Entry 2CGN (X-ray diffraction, 2.40 A resolution); this record covers chain A.

Chain A:
Molecule: Hypoxia-inducible factor 1 alpha inhibitor
From: Homo sapiens
Notes: EC 1.14.11.16
UniProt: Q9NWT6 (HIF1N_HUMAN); numbering as in UniProt (aligned over 1-349)
Chain sequence (349 residues; numbered 1 to 349; the number before each row is that of its first residue):
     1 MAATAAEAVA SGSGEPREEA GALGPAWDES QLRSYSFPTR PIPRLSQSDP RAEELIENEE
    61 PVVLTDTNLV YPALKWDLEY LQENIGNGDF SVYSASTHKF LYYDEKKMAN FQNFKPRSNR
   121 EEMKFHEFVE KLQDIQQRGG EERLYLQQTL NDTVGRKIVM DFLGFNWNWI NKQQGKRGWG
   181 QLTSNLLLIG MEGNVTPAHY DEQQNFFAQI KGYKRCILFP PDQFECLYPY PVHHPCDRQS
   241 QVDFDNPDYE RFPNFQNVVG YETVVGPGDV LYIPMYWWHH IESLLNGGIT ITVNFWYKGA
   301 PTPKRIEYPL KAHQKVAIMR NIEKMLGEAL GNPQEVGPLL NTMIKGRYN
Disordered / not traced: 1-2, 112-118, 139-140
Ion coordination: Fe ion: His199, Asp201, His279 (together with succinic acid, sulfate ion)
Small-molecule neighbours: succinic acid (SIN): Tyr145, Gln147, Leu188, Thr196, His199, Asp201, Asn205, Phe207, Lys214, His279, Ile281, Asn294, Trp296

In short:
Bound to chain A: succinic acid. The Fe ion site is built by His199, Asp201 and His279.
Chain A is Hypoxia-inducible factor 1 alpha inhibitor (Homo sapiens); the structure, FACTOR INHIBITING HIF-1
ALPHA with succinate, was determined by X-ray diffraction, deposited together with 2CGO.
